PDB entry 4XFR | X-ray diffraction, 2.00 A resolution | chain A

Chain A:
Name: Uncharacterized protein
From: Bordetella bronchiseptica
Notes: fragment: duf1537
Reference sequence: Q7WHJ2 (Q7WHJ2_BORBR); residue numbers follow UniProt; this construct covers 1-405
Amino-acid sequence (427 residues; each row starts with the number of its first residue; numbers below 1 keep their minus sign (Mse-21 is residue -21)):
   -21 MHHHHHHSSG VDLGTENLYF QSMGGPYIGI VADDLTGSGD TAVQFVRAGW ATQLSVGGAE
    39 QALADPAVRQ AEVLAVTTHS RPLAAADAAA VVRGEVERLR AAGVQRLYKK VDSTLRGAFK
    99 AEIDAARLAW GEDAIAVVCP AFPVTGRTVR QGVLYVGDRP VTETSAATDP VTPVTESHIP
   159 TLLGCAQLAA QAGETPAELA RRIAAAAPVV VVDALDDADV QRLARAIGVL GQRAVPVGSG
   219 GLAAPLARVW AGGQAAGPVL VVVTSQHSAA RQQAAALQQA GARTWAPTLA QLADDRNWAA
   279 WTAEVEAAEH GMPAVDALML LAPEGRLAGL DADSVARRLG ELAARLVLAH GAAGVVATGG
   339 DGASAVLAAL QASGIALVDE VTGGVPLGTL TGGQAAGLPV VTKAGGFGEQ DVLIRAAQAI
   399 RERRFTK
Unresolved in the structure: -21 to 3, 405
Sequence notes: initiating methionine (-21); expression tag (-20 to 0)
Modified / non-standard residues: Mse-21, Mse1 (selenomethionine); Mse290, Mse297 (selenomethionine; parent Met)

In short:
Chain A is Uncharacterized protein (Bordetella bronchiseptica); the structure, Crystal structure of a domain
of unknown function (DUF1537) from Bordetella bronchiseptica (BB3215), Target EFI-511620, with ..., was
determined by X-ray diffraction, deposited together with 4XFM, 4XG0 and 4XGJ.
